PDB entry 4DL9 | X-ray diffraction, 1.85 A resolution | chains A and B

Chain A (and B):
Molecule: Alcohol dehydrogenase class III
Organism: Solanum lycopersicum
Notes: EC 1.1.1.1; chain B of this document is another copy of the same molecule, construct and numbering; everything in this record applies to it too
UniProt: D2Y3F4 (D2Y3F4_SOLLC); residue numbers follow UniProt; this construct covers 2-379
Sequence (396 residues; row label = number of the first residue in the row; numbers below 1 keep their minus sign (Met-16 is residue -16)):
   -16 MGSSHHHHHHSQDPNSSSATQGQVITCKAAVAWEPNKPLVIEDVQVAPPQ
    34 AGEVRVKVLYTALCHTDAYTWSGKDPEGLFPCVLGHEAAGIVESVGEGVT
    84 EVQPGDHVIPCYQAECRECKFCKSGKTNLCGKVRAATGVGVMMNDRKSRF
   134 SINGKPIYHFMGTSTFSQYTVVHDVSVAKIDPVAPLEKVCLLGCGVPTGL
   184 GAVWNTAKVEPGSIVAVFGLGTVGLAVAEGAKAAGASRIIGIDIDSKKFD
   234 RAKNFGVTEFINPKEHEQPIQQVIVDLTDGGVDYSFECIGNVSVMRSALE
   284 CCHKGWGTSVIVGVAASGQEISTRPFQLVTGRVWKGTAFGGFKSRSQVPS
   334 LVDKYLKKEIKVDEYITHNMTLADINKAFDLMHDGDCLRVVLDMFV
Not modelled in the structure: -16 to 0
Differences from the reference sequence: expression tag (-16 to 1)
Metal / ion sites: Zn2+ site 1: Cys47, His69, Glu70, Cys177; Zn2+ site 2: Cys99, Cys102, Cys105, Cys113
Small-molecule neighbours: NAD (nicotinamide-adenine-dinucleotide): His48, Thr49, Tyr95, Cys177, Thr181, Gly202, Leu203, Gly204, Thr205, Val206, Gly207, Ile225, Asp226, Ile227, Asp228, Lys231, Pro246, Cys271, Ile272, Gly273, Asn274, Val277, Val295, Gly296, Val297, Thr320, Ala321, Phe322, Arg372

Chain A / chain B interface:
Contacting residue pairs (72):
  Lys103(A) - Asp262(B)  salt bridge
  Lys103(A) - His286(B)  hydrogen bond
  Phe104(A) - His286(B)
  Phe104(A) - Lys287(B)
  Phe104(A) - Trp289(B)  hydrophobic
  Ser107(A) - Trp289(B)
  Lys109(A) - Gly288(B)
  Lys109(A) - Trp289(B)
  Thr110(A) - Gly288(B)
  Thr110(A) - Trp289(B)
  Leu112(A) - Lys287(B)
  Leu112(A) - Thr313(B)
  Arg117(A) - Lys287(B)
  Asp262(A) - Lys103(B)  salt bridge
  Met278(A) - Pro308(B)  hydrophobic
  Arg279(A) - Glu303(B)  salt bridge
  His286(A) - Lys103(B)  hydrogen bond
  His286(A) - Phe104(B)
  Lys287(A) - Phe104(B)
  Lys287(A) - Arg117(B)
  Gly288(A) - Lys109(B)
  Gly288(A) - Thr110(B)
  Trp289(A) - Phe104(B)  hydrophobic
  Trp289(A) - Ser107(B)
  Trp289(A) - Lys109(B)
  Trp289(A) - Thr110(B)
  Ile294(A) - Leu311(B)  hydrophobic
  Ile294(A) - Val312(B)  hydrophobic
  Ala298(A) - Pro308(B)  hydrophobic
  Gly301(A) - Arg307(B)  hydrogen bond (backbone-side chain)
  Gln302(A) - Arg307(B)
  Gln302(A) - Pro308(B)
  Glu303(A) - Arg279(B)  salt bridge
  Glu303(A) - Ser305(B)
  Glu303(A) - Thr306(B)
  Ile304(A) - Ile304(B)
  Ile304(A) - Ser305(B)
  Ile304(A) - Thr306(B)  hydrogen bond (backbone-backbone)
  Ile304(A) - Pro308(B)  hydrophobic
  Ile304(A) - Leu311(B)  hydrophobic
  Ser305(A) - Glu303(B)
  Ser305(A) - Ile304(B)
  Ser305(A) - Ser305(B)  hydrogen bond
  Thr306(A) - Glu303(B)
  Thr306(A) - Ile304(B)  hydrogen bond (backbone-backbone)
  Arg307(A) - Gly301(B)
  Arg307(A) - Gln302(B)
  Arg307(A) - Glu303(B)  salt bridge
  Pro308(A) - Met278(B)  hydrophobic
  Pro308(A) - Ala298(B)  hydrophobic
  Pro308(A) - Gln302(B)
  Pro308(A) - Ile304(B)  hydrophobic
  Leu311(A) - Ile294(B)  hydrophobic
  Leu311(A) - Ile304(B)  hydrophobic
  Leu311(A) - Trp317(B)  hydrophobic
  Leu311(A) - Lys318(B)
  Leu311(A) - Gly319(B)  hydrogen bond (backbone-backbone)
  Val312(A) - Ile294(B)  hydrophobic
  Val312(A) - Gly319(B)
  Val312(A) - Thr320(B)
  Val312(A) - Ala321(B)
  Thr313(A) - Leu112(B)
  Val316(A) - Val316(B)  hydrophobic
  Val316(A) - Trp317(B)
  Trp317(A) - Leu311(B)  hydrophobic
  Trp317(A) - Val316(B)
  Trp317(A) - Trp317(B)  hydrogen bond (backbone-backbone)
  Lys318(A) - Leu311(B)
  Gly319(A) - Leu311(B)  hydrogen bond (backbone-backbone)
  Gly319(A) - Val312(B)
  Thr320(A) - Val312(B)
  Ala321(A) - Val312(B)
Also at the interface, not in a pair above, chain A (39 interface residues in all): Thr261, Asp266, Val275, Gly296, Gly314, Arg315
Also at the interface, not in a pair above, chain B (39 interface residues in all): Thr261, Asp266, Val275, Gly296, Gly314, Arg315

Overview:
The chain A/chain B interface involves 39 residues from each chain; the contacts include 9 hydrogen bonds and
5 salt bridges. Among the polar pairs are Lys103(A)-Asp262(B), Arg279(A)-Glu303(B) and Arg307(A)-Glu303(B).
Chain A binds NAD. Cys47(A), His69(A), Glu70(A) and Cys177(A) coordinate Zn2+ site 1.
Chain A and chain B are both Alcohol dehydrogenase class III (Solanum lycopersicum); the structure, Crystal
structure of S-nitrosoglutathione reductase from tomato (Solanum lycopersicum) in complex with NAD+, was
determined by X-ray diffraction (same publication as 4DLA and 4DLB).
